Entry 8CUU (X-ray diffraction, 2.91 A resolution); this record covers chains A and B.

# Chain A
Name: F4132-1-0 chain A
Organism: synthetic construct
Chain sequence (185 residues; row label = number of the first residue in the row; numbers below 1 keep their minus sign (Met-1 is residue -1)):
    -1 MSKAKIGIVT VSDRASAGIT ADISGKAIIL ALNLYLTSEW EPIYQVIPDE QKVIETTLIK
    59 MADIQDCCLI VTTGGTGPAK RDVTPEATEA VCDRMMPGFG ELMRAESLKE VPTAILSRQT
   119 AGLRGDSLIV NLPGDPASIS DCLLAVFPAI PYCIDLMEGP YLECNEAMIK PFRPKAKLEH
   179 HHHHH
Disordered / not traced: -1 to 0, 172-183

# Chain B
Name: F4132-1-0 chain B
Organism: synthetic construct
Chain sequence (130 residues; each row starts with the number of its first residue):
     1 MVRGIRGAIT VNSDTPTSII IATILLLEKM LEANGIQSYE ELAAVIFTVT EDLTSAFPAE
    61 AARQIGMHRV PLLSAREVPV PGSLPRVIRV LALWNTDTPQ DRVRHVYLSE AVRLRPDLES
   121 AQLEHHHHHH
Disordered / not traced: 126-130

# How chain A and chain B interact
Residue-residue contacts (19; chain A residue first):
  Lys24(A) with Leu25(B); Glu28(B), salt bridge
  Leu28(A) with Ile24(B), hydrophobic; Leu25(B), hydrophobic
  Ala29(A) with Ile21(B), hydrophobic
  Tyr33(A) with Thr17(B)
  Glu108(A) with Arg86(B), salt bridge
  Asp133(A) with Ser109(B)
  Ala135(A) with Asn12(B); Ser109(B)
  Ser136(A) with Asn12(B)
  Ser138(A) with Thr17(B); Ser18(B)
  Asp139(A) with Asn12(B); Ser13(B), hydrogen bond
  Leu142(A) with Thr15(B); Thr17(B)
  Met166(A) with Thr17(B); Ile20(B), hydrophobic
Also at the interface, not in a pair above, chain A (15 interface residues in all): Ile21, Ala25, Leu32
Also at the interface, not in a pair above, chain B (16 interface residues in all): Thr10, Val11, Glu60, Gln64

# Summary
15 residues of chain A and 16 residues of chain B are in contact; the contacts include 1 hydrogen bond and 2
salt bridges. Polar contacts include Lys24(A)-Glu28(B), Glu108(A)-Arg86(B) and Asp139(A)-Ser13(B).
Here chain A is F4132-1-0 chain A and chain B is F4132-1-0 chain B, both from synthetic construct. Entry 8CUU
(Accurate computational design of genetically encoded 3D protein crystals) was determined by X-ray diffraction
together with 8CUS, 8CUT, 8CUV, 8CUW, 8CWS, 8CWY and 3 further entries from the same study.
